Entry 3VXR (X-ray diffraction, 2.40 A resolution); this record covers chains A and B of the 5 polymer chains in the assembly.

== Chain A ==
Molecule: HLA class I histocompatibility antigen, A-24 alpha chain
Organism: Homo sapiens
UniProtKB: P05534 (1A24_HUMAN); residues 1-274 here correspond to UniProt positions 25-298 (UniProt number = residue number + 24)
Amino-acid sequence (275 residues; each row starts with the number of its first residue; numbering starts at 0):
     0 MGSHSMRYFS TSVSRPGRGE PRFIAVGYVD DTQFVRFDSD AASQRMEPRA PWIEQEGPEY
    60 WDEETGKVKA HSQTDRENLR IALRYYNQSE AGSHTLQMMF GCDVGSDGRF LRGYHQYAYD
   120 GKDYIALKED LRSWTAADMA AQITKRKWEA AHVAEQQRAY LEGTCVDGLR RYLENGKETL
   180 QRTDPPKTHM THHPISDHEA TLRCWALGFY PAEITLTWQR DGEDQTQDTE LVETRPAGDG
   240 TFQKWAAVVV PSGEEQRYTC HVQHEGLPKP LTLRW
Unresolved in the structure: 0
Construct notes: expression tag (0)
Cystine bridges: Cys101-Cys164, Cys203-Cys259

== Chain B ==
Molecule: Beta-2-microglobulin
Organism: Homo sapiens
UniProtKB: P61769 (B2MG_HUMAN); residues 1-99 here correspond to UniProt positions 21-119 (UniProt number = residue number + 20)
Amino-acid sequence (100 residues; numbered 0 to 99; the number before each row is that of its first residue; numbering starts at 0):
     0 MIQRTPKIQV YSRHPAENGK SNFLNCYVSG FHPSDIEVDL LKNGERIEKV EHSDLSFSKD
    60 WSFYLLYYTE FTPTEKDEYA CRVNHVTLSQ PKIVKWDRDM
Construct notes: expression tag (0)
UniProt features mapped onto this chain:
  - modified residue: Gln2 (Pyrrolidone carboxylic acid)
  - glycosylation: Ile1 (N-linked (Glc) (glycation) isoleucine), Lys19 (N-linked (Glc) (glycation) lysine), Lys41 (N-linked (Glc) (glycation) lysine), Lys48 (N-linked (Glc) (glycation) lysine), Lys58 (N-linked (Glc) (glycation) lysine), Lys91 (N-linked (Glc) (glycation) lysine), Lys94 (N-linked (Glc) (glycation) lysine)
Cystine bridges: Cys25-Cys80

== Interface between chain A and chain B ==
Residue-residue contacts - 60 pairs, chain A then chain B:
  Phe8(A) - Ser55(B)
  Phe8(A) - Phe56(B)  hydrophobic
  Ser9(A) - Phe56(B)
  Thr10(A) - Leu54(B)
  Thr10(A) - Phe56(B)
  Thr10(A) - Phe62(B)
  Val12(A) - Ser33(B)
  Ile23(A) - Leu54(B)
  Val25(A) - Asp53(B)
  Val25(A) - Leu54(B)
  Val25(A) - Ser55(B)
  Tyr27(A) - Ser55(B)
  Tyr27(A) - Tyr63(B)  hydrogen bond
  Gln32(A) - Asp53(B)  hydrogen bond
  Arg35(A) - Asp53(B)  salt bridge
  Arg48(A) - Asp53(B)  salt bridge
  His93(A) - Met0(B)
  Gln96(A) - His31(B)  hydrogen bond
  Gln96(A) - Phe56(B)
  Gln96(A) - Trp60(B)  hydrogen bond (side chain-backbone)
  Gln96(A) - Phe62(B)
  Met97(A) - Phe56(B)
  Met97(A) - Trp60(B)
  Met98(A) - Trp60(B)
  Gln115(A) - Trp60(B)
  Tyr116(A) - Trp60(B)
  Ala117(A) - Trp60(B)  hydrophobic
  Asp119(A) - Met0(B)
  Asp119(A) - Ile1(B)  hydrogen bond (backbone-backbone)
  Asp119(A) - His31(B)
  Gly120(A) - Ile1(B)
  Gly120(A) - Arg3(B)  hydrogen bond (backbone-side chain)
  Gly120(A) - His31(B)
  Lys121(A) - Met0(B)
  Lys121(A) - Ile1(B)
  Asp122(A) - Trp60(B)  hydrogen bond
  Thr190(A) - Asp98(B)
  Thr190(A) - Met99(B)  hydrogen bond (side chain-backbone)
  His192(A) - Asp98(B)  hydrogen bond (side chain-backbone)
  His192(A) - Met99(B)  hydrogen bond (side chain-backbone)
  Arg202(A) - Met99(B)  hydrogen bond (side chain-backbone)
  Trp204(A) - Met99(B)
  Glu232(A) - Lys6(B)  salt bridge
  Glu232(A) - Gln8(B)
  Glu232(A) - Tyr26(B)
  Glu232(A) - Ser28(B)  hydrogen bond
  Arg234(A) - Gln8(B)
  Arg234(A) - Tyr10(B)
  Pro235(A) - Tyr10(B)  hydrogen bond (backbone-side chain)
  Pro235(A) - Asn24(B)
  Pro235(A) - Tyr26(B)
  Pro235(A) - Leu65(B)  hydrophobic
  Ala236(A) - Arg12(B)
  Ala236(A) - Asn24(B)
  Gly237(A) - Arg12(B)
  Asp238(A) - Arg12(B)
  Asp238(A) - His13(B)
  Gln242(A) - Tyr10(B)
  Gln242(A) - Ser11(B)
  Gln242(A) - Arg12(B)  hydrogen bond (side chain-backbone)
Interface residues without a listed pair, chain A (38 interface residues in all): Ser92, Thr94, Leu206, Val231, Thr233, Trp244
Interface residues without a listed pair, chain B (26 interface residues in all): Pro14, Asp59

== Summary ==
The interface between chain A and chain B involves 38 residues on one side and 26 on the other; the contacts
include 14 hydrogen bonds and 3 salt bridges. Polar contacts include Arg35(A)-Asp53(B), Arg48(A)-Asp53(B) and
Glu232(A)-Lys6(B).
Chain A is HLA class I histocompatibility antigen, A-24 alpha chain and chain B is Beta-2-microglobulin, both
from Homo sapiens; the structure, The complex between H27-14 TCR and HLA-A24 bound to HIV-1 Nef134-10(wt)
peptide, was determined by X-ray diffraction, deposited together with 3VXM, 3VXN, 3VXO, 3VXP, 3VXQ, 3VXS and 3
further entries.
